6RZA - chains X and B of the 5 polymer chains in the assembly; structure by electron microscopy, 4.50 A resolution (low resolution: residue-level contacts below are approximate; hydrogen-bond / salt-bridge calls are withheld).

Chain X:
Name: Cytoplasmic dynein 1 heavy chain 1, Dynein heavy chain 7, axonemal
From: Mus musculus
Reference sequence: chimeric construct of Q9JHU4, Q8WXX0: residues 70-84 from Q9JHU4 (DYHC1_MOUSE) positions 3270-3284 (UniProt number = residue number + 3200); residues 85-223 from Q8WXX0 positions 2674-2812 (UniProt number = residue number + 2589); residues 224-232 from Q9JHU4 (DYHC1_MOUSE) positions 3410-3418 (UniProt number = residue number + 3186)
Chain sequence (163 residues; numbered 70 to 232; the number before each row is that of its first residue):
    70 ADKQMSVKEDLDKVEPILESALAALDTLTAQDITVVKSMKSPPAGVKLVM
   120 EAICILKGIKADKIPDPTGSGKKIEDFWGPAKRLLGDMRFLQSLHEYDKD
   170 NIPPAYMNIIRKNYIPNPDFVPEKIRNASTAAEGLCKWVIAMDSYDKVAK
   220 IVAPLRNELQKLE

Chain B:
Name: Tubulin beta chain
From: Sus scrofa
Reference sequence: P02554 (TBB_PIG); residues 1-426 here = UniProt positions 1-426
Chain sequence (426 residues; row label = number of the first residue in the row):
     1 MREIVHIQAGQCGNQIGAKFWEVISDEHGIDPTGSYHGDSDLQLERINVY
    51 YNEAAGNKYVPRAILVDLEPGTMDSVRSGPFGQIFRPDNFVFGQSGAGNN
   101 WAKGHYTEGAELVDSVLDVVRKESESCDCLQGFQLTHSLGGGTGSGMGTL
   151 LISKIREEYPDRIMNTFSVVPSPKVSDTVVEPYNATLSVHQLVENTDETY
   201 CIDNEALYDICFRTLKLTTPTYGDLNHLVSATMSGVTTCLRFPGQLNADL
   251 RKLAVNMVPFPRLHFFMPGFAPLTSRGSQQYRALTVPELTQQMFDAKNMM
   301 AACDPRHGRYLTVAAVFRGRMSMKEVDEQMLNVQNKNSSYFVEWIPNNVK
   351 TAVCDIPPRGLKMSATFIGNSTAIQELFKRISEQFTAMFRRKAFLHWYTG
   401 EGMDEMEFTEAESNMNDLVSEYQQYQ
Ligand contacts:
  - GDP (guanosine-5'-diphosphate): Gly10, Gln11, Cys12, Gln15, Ile16, Glu69, Asn99, Ser138, Gly140, Gly141, Gly142, Thr143, Gly144, Val169, Asp177, Thr178, Glu181, Asn204, Leu207, Tyr222, Leu225, Asn226
  - GTP (guanosine-5'-triphosphate): Gln245, Leu246, Lys252
  - taxol (TA1): Lys19, Glu22, Val23, Asp26, Leu215, Leu217, Asp224, His227, Leu228, Ala231, Ser234, Phe270, Pro272, Leu273, Thr274, Ser275, Arg276, Gln279, Arg318, Pro358, Arg359, Gly360, Leu361

Chain X / chain B interface:
Pairs across the interface (13):
  Ala99(X) - Arg262(B)
  Gln100(X) - Val193(B)
  Gln100(X) - Glu194(B)
  Gln100(X) - Pro261(B)
  Gln100(X) - Arg262(B)
  Val104(X) - Pro261(B)
  Ser107(X) - Arg156(B)
  Ser107(X) - Pro160(B)
  Lys109(X) - Asp161(B)
  Lys151(X) - Pro160(B)
  Arg152(X) - Glu157(B)
  Met157(X) - His190(B)
  Met157(X) - Gln191(B)
Other interface residues (no listed pair), chain X (13 interface residues in all): Asp101, Thr103, Lys106, Asp156, Gln161
Other interface residues (no listed pair), chain B (13 interface residues in all): Asn195, Asp197, Glu410

Overview:
The chain X/chain B interface involves 13 residues from each chain. Bound to chain B: GTP, GDP and taxol.
Chain X is Cytoplasmic dynein 1 heavy chain 1, Dynein heavy chain 7, axonemal (Mus musculus) and chain B is
Tubulin beta chain (Sus scrofa); the structure, Cryo-EM structure of the human inner arm dynein DNAH7
microtubule binding domain bound to microtubules, was determined by electron microscopy (same publication as
6RZB).
